Entry 6VPX (electron microscopy, 5.00 A resolution (low resolution: residue-level contacts below are approximate; hydrogen-bond / salt-bridge calls are withheld)); this record covers chains B and F of the 17 polymer chains in the assembly.

== Chain B (and F) ==
Molecule: Envelope glycoprotein gp41
Organism: Human immunodeficiency virus 1
Notes: chain F of this document is another copy of the same molecule, construct and numbering; everything in this record applies to it too
Amino-acid sequence (153 residues; each row starts with the number of its first residue):
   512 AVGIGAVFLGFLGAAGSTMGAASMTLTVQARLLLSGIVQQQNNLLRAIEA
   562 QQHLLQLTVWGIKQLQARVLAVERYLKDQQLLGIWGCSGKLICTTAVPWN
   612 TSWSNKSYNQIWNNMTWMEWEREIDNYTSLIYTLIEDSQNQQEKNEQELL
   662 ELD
Disordered / not traced: 512-521 (chain F: 512-522, 558-570, 572-575, 660-664)
Disulfide bonds: Cys598-Cys604
Covalent attachments: glycan linked to Asn611, Asn625, Asn637
Reported in the primary citation:
  - post-translational modification sites: Asn625

== Chain B / chain F interface ==
Pairs across the interface (18; chain B residue first):
  Gln540(B) with Ile595(F); Glu647(F)
  Leu543(B) with Glu647(F)
  Leu545(B) with Gln591(F); Ile595(F)
  Val549(B) with Lys588(F)
  Gln552(B) with Lys588(F)
  Asn553(B) with Lys588(F)
  Leu556(B) with Leu581(F); Arg585(F)
  Arg579(B) with Gln577(F); Glu584(F)
  Val583(B) with Glu584(F)
  Leu587(B) with Leu587(F)
  Gln590(B) with Gln591(F)
  Lys601(B) with Lys655(F)
  Leu602(B) with Lys655(F)
  Ile603(B) with Lys655(F)
Interface residues without a listed pair, chain B (17 interface residues in all): Thr538, Leu576, Gly600
Interface residues without a listed pair, chain F (13 interface residues in all): Gly594, Asp648, Gln652

== In short ==
The interface between chain B and chain F involves 17 residues on one side and 13 on the other. From the
paper: a modification site at Asn625(B).
Both chains are Envelope glycoprotein gp41 (Human immunodeficiency virus 1). Entry 6VPX (Nanodisc of
full-length HIV-1 Envelope glycoprotein clone AMC011 in complex with one PGT151 Fab and three ...) was
determined by electron microscopy.
